9N4V - chains B and s of the 48 polymer chains in the assembly; structure by electron microscopy, 1.85 A resolution.

== Chain B ==
Molecule: Type VI secretion system contractile sheath small subunit
Source organism: Azotobacter vinelandii
UniProt: C1DM90 (C1DM90_AZOVD); the author numbering skips numbers that UniProt does not, so the offset changes along the chain: -1 to 42 = UniProt 1-44; 45-187 = UniProt 45-187
Sequence (187 residues; numbered -1 to 187; 2 numbers in that range are skipped by the numbering (no residue carries them; nothing is unmodelled there); the number before each row is that of its first residue; numbers below 1 keep their minus sign (Met-1 is residue -1)):
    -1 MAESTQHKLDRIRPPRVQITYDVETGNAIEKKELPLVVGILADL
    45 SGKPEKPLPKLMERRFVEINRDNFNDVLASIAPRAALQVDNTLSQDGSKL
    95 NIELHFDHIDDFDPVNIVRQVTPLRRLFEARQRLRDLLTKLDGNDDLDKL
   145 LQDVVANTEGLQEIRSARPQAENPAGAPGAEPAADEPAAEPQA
Not modelled in the structure: -1 to 0, 45-55, 78-187

== Chain s ==
Molecule: DUF877 family protein
Source organism: Azotobacter vinelandii
UniProt: C1DM91 (C1DM91_AZOVD); numbering as in UniProt (aligned over 1-493)
Sequence (493 residues; each row starts with the number of its first residue):
     1 MAQPSAGETQASENITLSLLDRIIAEGRMAHDDSQQDYARDMLAEFATQV
    51 LDEGMAIDKDTVSMINDRIAQIDALIGAQLDEILHHPELQKLEASWRGLH
   101 MLVKNTETGARLKLRLLNVTQKELLIDLEKAVEFDQSALFKKIYEEEYGT
   151 FGGHPFSLLVGDYSFGRHPQDIGLLEKLSNVAAAAHAPFIAAASPRLFDM
   201 GSFTELAVPRDLAKIFESQELIKWRAFRESEDSRYVSLVLPHVLLRLPYG
   251 PDTCPVEGMDYVEDVNGRDHARYLWGNAAWALTQRITEAFARYGWCAAIR
   301 GVEGGGAVEGLPAHSFRTSSGDLSLKCPTEVAITDRREKELDALGFIALC
   351 HKKNSDLAVFFGSQTTNRPRVYNTNEANANARISAMLPYVLAASRFAHYL
   401 KVIMRDKVGSFMTRDNVQTYLNNWIADYVLINDNAPQEIKAQYPLREARV
   451 DVSEVVGKPGVYRATVFLRPHFQLEELTASIRLVATLPPPAAA
Not modelled in the structure: 1-89, 246-270, 315-325, 491-493

== How chain B and chain s interact ==
Pairs across the interface (53):
  Ser2(B) with Asp232(s), hydrogen bond
  Thr3(B) with Phe134(s); Asn180(s), hydrogen bond; Asp232(s), hydrogen bond (backbone-side chain)
  Gln4(B) with Ala183(s), hydrogen bond (side chain-backbone); His186(s); Tyr235(s), hydrogen bond
  Lys6(B) with Phe134(s)
  Leu7(B) with Phe134(s), hydrophobic; Tyr144(s), hydrophobic; Ala184(s), hydrophobic
  Ile10(B) with Glu133(s); Phe134(s), hydrophobic
  Arg11(B) with Glu133(s), salt bridge; Asp135(s), salt bridge; Gln136(s)
  Arg14(B) with Val408(s)
  Val15(B) with Lys401(s); Met404(s), hydrophobic; Arg405(s)
  Ile17(B) with Tyr148(s); His186(s), hydrogen bond (backbone-side chain); Ala397(s); Leu400(s), hydrophobic; Lys401(s)
  Thr18(B) with His186(s)
  Tyr19(B) with His186(s); Arg234(s); Tyr235(s); Ser384(s), hydrogen bond
  Val21(B) with Arg234(s); Ala381(s); Ser384(s)
  Glu22(B) with Asn380(s), hydrogen bond (backbone-side chain); Phe467(s)
  Thr23(B) with Tyr372(s); Ala377(s)
  Ala26(B) with Tyr372(s), hydrophobic; Asn373(s); Thr374(s); Ala377(s), hydrophobic
  Ile27(B) with Tyr372(s); Asn373(s), hydrogen bond (backbone-side chain)
  Glu28(B) with Arg370(s), salt bridge; Val371(s); Tyr372(s)
  Lys29(B) with Val371(s), hydrogen bond (backbone-backbone); Tyr372(s); Asn373(s)
  Asn64(B) with Lys214(s)
  Arg65(B) with Arg210(s)
  Asp66(B) with Arg210(s), salt bridge; Lys214(s), salt bridge
Other interface residues (no listed pair), chain B (24 interface residues in all): Pro13, Glu31
Other interface residues (no listed pair), chain s (34 interface residues in all): Phe140, Glu231, Ala393

== Summary ==
24 residues of chain B and 34 residues of chain s are in contact; the contacts include 10 hydrogen bonds and 5
salt bridges. Among the polar pairs are Arg11(B)-Glu133(s), Arg11(B)-Asp135(s) and Glu28(B)-Arg370(s).
Here chain B is Type VI secretion system contractile sheath small subunit and chain s is DUF877 family
protein, both from Azotobacter vinelandii. Entry 9N4V (Azotobacter vinelandii extended type VI secretion
system sheath tube complex) was determined by electron microscopy, deposited together with 9NSV.
